Entry 6RIQ (electron microscopy, 3.10 A resolution); this record covers chains A and M of the 22 polymer chains in the assembly.

# Chain A
Molecule: MinC
From: Pseudomonas aeruginosa
Reference sequence: A0A2R4B4N7 (A0A2R4B4N7_PSEAI); residue numbers follow UniProt; this construct covers 120-263
Amino-acid sequence (144 residues; row label = number of the first residue in the row):
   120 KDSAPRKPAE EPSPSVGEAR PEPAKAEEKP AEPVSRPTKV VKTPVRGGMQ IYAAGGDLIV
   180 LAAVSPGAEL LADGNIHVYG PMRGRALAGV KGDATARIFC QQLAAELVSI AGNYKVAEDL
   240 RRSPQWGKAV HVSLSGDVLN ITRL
Unresolved in the structure: 120-155, 263

# Chain M
Molecule: Site-determining protein
From: Pseudomonas aeruginosa
Reference sequence: A0A071KWM5 (A0A071KWM5_PSEAI); residue numbers follow UniProt; this construct covers 1-271
Amino-acid sequence (271 residues; numbered 1 to 271; the number before each row is that of its first residue):
     1 MAKILVVTSG KGGVGKTTTS AAIGTGLALR GFKTVIVDFD VGLRNLDLIM GCERRVVYDF
    61 VNVVNGEATL TQALIKDKRL ENLHVLAASQ TRDKDALTKE GVEKVMAELR KDFEYIICDS
   121 PAGIEKGAHL AMYFADEAIV VTNPEVSSVR DSDRMLGLLA SKSQRAEKGE EPIKEHLLLT
   181 RYNPERVTKG EMLSVDDVEE ILAIRLLGVI PESQAVLKAS NQGVPVILDE QSDAGQAYSD
   241 AVDRLLGKEI PHRFLDVQKK GFLQRLFGGR E
Unresolved in the structure: 1, 256-271
Sequence notes: conflict Ser194 (Gly in A0A071KWM5)
Ion coordination: Mg2+: Thr17 (together with ATP)
Small-molecule neighbours:
  - ATP (adenosine-5'-triphosphate), molecule 1: Lys11, Gly12, Glu145
  - ATP, molecule 2: Gly12, Gly13, Val14, Gly15, Lys16, Thr17, Thr18, Asp40, Asn45, Ala122, Thr180, Arg181, Ile210, Pro211, Glu212, Ser213, Val216, Leu217

# Interface between chain A and chain M
Residue-residue contacts (13; chain A residue first):
  Arg165(A) - Asp153(M)
  Arg165(A) - Leu156(M)
  Arg165(A) - Gly157(M)
  Arg165(A) - Glu175(M)  salt bridge
  Arg165(A) - Leu202(M)  hydrogen bond (side chain-backbone)
  Arg165(A) - Ala203(M)
  Arg165(A) - Ile204(M)
  Gly166(A) - Asp153(M)  hydrogen bond (backbone-side chain)
  Gly166(A) - Arg154(M)
  Gly167(A) - Arg154(M)
  Met168(A) - Gly157(M)
  Ser184(A) - Asp153(M)  hydrogen bond
  Arg202(A) - Ile201(M)
Interface residues without a listed pair, chain A (7 interface residues in all): Pro185
Interface residues without a listed pair, chain M (10 interface residues in all): Arg150

# In short
The interface between chain A and chain M involves 7 residues on one side and 10 on the other; the contacts
include 3 hydrogen bonds and 1 salt bridge. Polar contacts include Arg165(A)-Glu175(M), Arg165(A)-Leu202(M)
and Gly166(A)-Asp153(M). Ligands of chain M: ATP.
Here chain A is MinC and chain M is Site-determining protein, both from Pseudomonas aeruginosa. Entry 6RIQ
(MinCD filament from Pseudomonas aeruginosa) was determined by electron microscopy.
